PDB entry 6HUI | X-ray diffraction, 3.00 A resolution | chains B and C of the 6 polymer chains in the assembly

# Chain B (and C)
Name: DNA protection during starvation protein
From: Listeria innocua
Notes: EC 1.16.-.-; chain C of this document is another copy of the same molecule, construct and numbering; everything in this record applies to it too
UniProtKB: P80725 (DPS_LISIN); residues 2-157 here correspond to UniProt positions 1-156 (UniProt number = residue number - 1)
Chain sequence (156 residues; numbered 2 to 157; the number before each row is that of its first residue):
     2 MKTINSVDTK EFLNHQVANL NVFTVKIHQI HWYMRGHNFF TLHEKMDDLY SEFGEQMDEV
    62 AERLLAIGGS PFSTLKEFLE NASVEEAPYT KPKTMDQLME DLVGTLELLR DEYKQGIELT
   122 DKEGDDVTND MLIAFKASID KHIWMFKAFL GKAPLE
Not modelled in the structure: 2-7 (chain C: 2-8)
Ion coordination: Zn2+ site 1: H29 (shared with 1 residue of chain E); Zn2+ site 2: H32 (shared with 1 residue of chain E); Zn2+ site 3: H38 (shared with D97(C) of chain C); Zn2+ site 4: H44 (shared with 1 residue of chain E); Zn2+ site 5 near E45 (its only coordinating residue here); Zn2+ site 6 near D59 (its only coordinating residue here); Zn2+ site 7 near E63 (its only coordinating residue here); Zn2+ site 8: D97 (shared with 1 residue of chain D); Zn2+ site 9: E113 (shared with 1 residue of chain E); Zn2+ site 10: D131 (shared with 1 residue of chain F); Zn2+ site 11 near H143 (its only coordinating residue here)
UniProt features mapped onto this chain:
  - binding site (Fe cation): H32, D59, E63

# Interface between chain B and chain C
Residue-residue contacts - 20 pairs, chain B then chain C:
  R36(B) - A149(C)
  R36(B) - G152(C)
  R36(B) - K153(C)
  R36(B) - A154(C)
  G37(B) - A149(C)  hydrogen bond (backbone-backbone)
  G37(B) - F150(C)
  H38(B) - N39(C)  hydrogen bond (backbone-side chain)
  H38(B) - D97(C)  salt bridge
  H38(B) - F150(C)
  N39(B) - N39(C)
  F40(B) - M146(C)
  F40(B) - A149(C)  hydrophobic
  F40(B) - F150(C)  hydrophobic
  F41(B) - T42(C)
  F41(B) - L43(C)  hydrophobic
  F41(B) - K46(C)
  F41(B) - F147(C)  hydrophobic
  F41(B) - F150(C)  hydrophobic
  T42(B) - T42(C)  hydrogen bond
  H44(B) - W145(C)
Interface residues without a listed pair, chain B (10 interface residues in all): W33, M35

# In short
10 residues of chain B face 13 of chain C across their interface; the contacts include 3 hydrogen bonds and 1
salt bridge. Polar pairs include H38(B)-D97(C), H38(B)-N39(C) and T42(B)-T42(C). From UniProt: 3 Fe
cation-binding residues on chain B.
Both chains are DNA protection during starvation protein (Listeria innocua). Entry 6HUI (The structure of Dps
from Listeria innocua soaked with zinc) was determined by X-ray diffraction (same publication as 6SEV, 6HVQ,
6HX2 and 6HV1).
